3HOX - chains C and K of the 15 polymer chains in the assembly; structure by X-ray diffraction, 3.65 A resolution.

[Chain C]
Name: DNA-directed RNA polymerase II subunit RPB3
Source organism: Saccharomyces cerevisiae
Notes: EC 2.7.7.6
Reference sequence: P16370 (RPB3_YEAST); numbering as in UniProt (aligned over 2-318)
Amino-acid sequence (347 residues; each row starts with the number of its first residue; numbers below 1 keep their minus sign (Met-28 is residue -28)):
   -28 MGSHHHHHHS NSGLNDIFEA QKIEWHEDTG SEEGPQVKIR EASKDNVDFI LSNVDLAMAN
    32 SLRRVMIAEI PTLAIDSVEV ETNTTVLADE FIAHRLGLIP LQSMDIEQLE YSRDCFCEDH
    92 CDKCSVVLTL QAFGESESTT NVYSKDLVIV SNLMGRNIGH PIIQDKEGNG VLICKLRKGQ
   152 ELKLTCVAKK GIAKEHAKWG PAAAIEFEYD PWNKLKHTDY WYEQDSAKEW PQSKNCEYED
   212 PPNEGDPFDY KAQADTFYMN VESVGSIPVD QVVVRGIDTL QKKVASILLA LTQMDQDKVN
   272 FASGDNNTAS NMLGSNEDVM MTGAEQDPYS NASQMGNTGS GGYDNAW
Disordered / not traced: -28 to 2, 269-318
Construct notes: expression tag (-28 to 1)
Curated features (UniProtKB/Swiss-Prot):
  - binding site (Zn(2+)): Cys86, Cys88, Cys92, Cys95
  - modified residue: Ser2 (N-acetylserine)
  - natural variant: Ala30 (A30D: In mutant RPB3-1)
  - mutagenesis: Lys9 (K9E: Transcript termination readthrough)
Bound ions: Zn2+: Cys86, Cys88, Cys92, Cys95

[Chain K]
Name: DNA-directed RNA polymerase II subunit RPB11
Source organism: Saccharomyces cerevisiae
Notes: EC 2.7.7.6
Reference sequence: P38902 (RPB11_YEAST); numbering as in UniProt (aligned over 1-120)
Amino-acid sequence (120 residues; each row starts with the number of its first residue):
     1 MNAPDRFELF LLGEGESKLK IDPDTKAPNA VVITFEKEDH TLGNLIRAEL LNDRKVLFAA
    61 YKVEHPFFAR FKLRIQTTEG YDPKDALKNA CNSIINKLGA LKTNFETEWN LQTLAADDAF
Disordered / not traced: 115-120
Curated features (UniProtKB/Swiss-Prot):
  - mutagenesis: Glu108 (E108G/V: Transcript termination readthrough; E108K: Transcript termination readthrough. Lethal), Leu111 (L111P: Transcript termination readthrough), Leu114 (L114P: Transcript termination readthrough)

[Chain C / chain K interface]
Residue-residue contacts - 71 pairs, chain C then chain K:
  Glu3(C) with Ala100(K); Thr103(K); Asn104(K)
  Gly5(C) with Ala100(K)
  Pro6(C) with Lys97(K); Leu101(K), hydrophobic
  Gln7(C) with Asn104(K)
  Val8(C) with Phe105(K), hydrophobic; Glu108(K)
  Lys9(C) with Glu108(K)
  Ile10(C) with Glu108(K), hydrogen bond (backbone-side chain); Trp109(K); Gln112(K)
  Ala13(C) with Leu114(K)
  Ser14(C) with Trp109(K)
  Val18(C) with Phe105(K), hydrophobic; Trp109(K), hydrophobic
  Leu22(C) with Leu101(K), hydrophobic
  Asp26(C) with Glu49(K)
  Ala28(C) with Leu45(K); Ala48(K), hydrophobic
  Met29(C) with Leu45(K); Ile94(K); Lys97(K); Leu98(K), hydrophobic
  Ser32(C) with Thr41(K); Leu45(K)
  Arg35(C) with Asp39(K), salt bridge; His40(K); Thr41(K), hydrogen bond
  Glu40(C) with Thr41(K)
  Arg84(C) with Phe10(K); Leu11(K)
  Ala164(C) with Arg6(K)
  Lys165(C) with Arg6(K), hydrogen bond (backbone-side chain); Leu9(K); Phe10(K); Asp39(K), salt bridge
  Glu166(C) with Arg6(K), hydrogen bond (backbone-side chain); Phe7(K); Phe10(K)
  His167(C) with Arg6(K)
  Asp241(C) with Phe105(K); Trp109(K)
  Val244(C) with Phe105(K), hydrophobic
  Val245(C) with Glu106(K)
  Ile248(C) with Leu98(K); Leu101(K), hydrophobic; Lys102(K)
  Asp249(C) with Lys102(K), salt bridge
  Leu251(C) with Leu45(K), hydrophobic; Leu98(K), hydrophobic
  Gln252(C) with Ile95(K), hydrogen bond (side chain-backbone); Leu98(K); Gly99(K); Lys102(K), hydrogen bond
  Lys254(C) with Glu38(K), salt bridge; Asp39(K), salt bridge; Thr41(K); Leu42(K)
  Val255(C) with Cys91(K); Ile94(K), hydrophobic
  Ile258(C) with Leu19(K); Leu42(K), hydrophobic
  Leu259(C) with Lys88(K); Cys91(K), hydrophobic; Asn92(K); Ile95(K), hydrophobic
  Leu262(C) with Leu19(K), hydrophobic; Lys88(K)
  Met265(C) with Leu19(K)
Interface residues without a listed pair, chain C (45 interface residues in all): Glu4, Arg11, Phe20, Val25, Leu33, Val36, Ile163, Val240, Ala256, Ala261
Interface residues without a listed pair, chain K (38 interface residues in all): Ile21, Phe35, Asn52, Leu87, Thr113

[Overview]
The interface between chain C and chain K involves 45 residues on one side and 38 on the other, with 6
hydrogen bonds and 5 salt bridges. Among the polar pairs are Arg35(C)-Asp39(K), Lys165(C)-Asp39(K) and
Asp249(C)-Lys102(K).
Chain C is DNA-directed RNA polymerase II subunit RPB3 and chain K is DNA-directed RNA polymerase II subunit
RPB11, both from Saccharomyces cerevisiae; the structure, Complete RNA polymerase II elongation complex V, was
determined by X-ray diffraction (same publication as 3HOU, 3HOV, 3HOW, 3HOY and 3HOZ).
